Entry 6RX0 (X-ray diffraction, 1.20 A resolution); this record covers chains C and D of the 4 polymer chains in the assembly.

[Chain C (and D)]
Protein: Pteridine reductase
Organism: Trypanosoma brucei brucei
Notes: chain D of this document is another copy of the same molecule, construct and numbering; everything in this record applies to it too
UniProt: O76290 (O76290_TRYBB); numbering as in UniProt (aligned over 1-268)
Chain sequence (288 residues; each row starts with the number of its first residue; numbers below 1 keep their minus sign (Met-19 is residue -19)):
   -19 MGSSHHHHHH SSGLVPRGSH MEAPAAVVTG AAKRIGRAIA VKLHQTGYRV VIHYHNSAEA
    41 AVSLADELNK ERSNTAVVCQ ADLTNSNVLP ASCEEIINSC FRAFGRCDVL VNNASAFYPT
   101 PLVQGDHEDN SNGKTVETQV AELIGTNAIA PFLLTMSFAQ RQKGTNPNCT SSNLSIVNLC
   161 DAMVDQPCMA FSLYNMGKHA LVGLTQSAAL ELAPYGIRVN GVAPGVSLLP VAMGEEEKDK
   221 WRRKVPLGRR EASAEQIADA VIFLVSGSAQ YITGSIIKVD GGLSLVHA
Unresolved in the structure: -19 to 1, 104-113, 143-152, 206-221 (chain D: -19 to 1, 104-113, 143-152)
Construct notes: initiating methionine (-19); expression tag (-18 to 0)
Small-molecule neighbours: NADP (NAP; NADP nicotinamide-adenine-dinucleotide phosphate): Gly10, Arg14, Ile15, Gly16, His33, Tyr34, His35, Asn36, Ser37, Ala61, Asp62, Leu63, Thr64, Asn93, Ala94, Ser95, Ala96, Thr126, Leu159, Cys160, Asp161, Tyr174, Lys178, Pro204, Gly205
What the authors report for this chain:
  - binding site for the ligand KM5: Val206, Trp221

[Interface between chain C and chain D]
Pairs across the interface (57):
  Gln186(C) with Leu265(D)
  Leu190(C) with Pro226(D), hydrophobic; Gly262(D); Leu265(D); Val266(D), hydrophobic
  Ala193(C) with Pro226(D); Leu227(D)
  Arg198(C) with Leu227(D)
  Val225(C) with Tyr251(D)
  Pro226(C) with Leu190(D), hydrophobic; Ala193(D)
  Leu227(C) with Arg198(D); Gln250(D); Tyr251(D); Thr253(D)
  Arg230(C) with Gln250(D); Tyr251(D)
  Ala232(C) with Tyr251(D)
  Gln236(C) with Tyr251(D)
  Asp239(C) with Ser248(D)
  Phe243(C) with Phe243(D), hydrophobic
  Ser248(C) with Asp239(D)
  Gln250(C) with Leu227(D); Gln236(D), hydrogen bond
  Tyr251(C) with Val206(D), hydrogen bond (side chain-backbone); Val225(D); Leu227(D); Arg230(D), hydrogen bond (side chain-backbone); Glu231(D); Ala232(D), hydrogen bond (side chain-backbone); Gln236(D); Val259(D); Asp260(D); Gly261(D), hydrogen bond (backbone-backbone)
  Ile252(C) with Lys258(D)
  Thr253(C) with Asp260(D); Gly261(D); Gly262(D)
  Gly254(C) with Lys258(D), hydrogen bond (backbone-side chain); Leu265(D)
  Ser255(C) with Lys258(D), hydrogen bond (side chain-backbone)
  Ile257(C) with Ile252(D), hydrophobic; Ile257(D), hydrophobic
  Lys258(C) with Ile252(D); Gly254(D), hydrogen bond (side chain-backbone); Ser255(D), hydrogen bond (backbone-side chain)
  Val259(C) with Tyr251(D); Ile252(D), hydrophobic
  Asp260(C) with Tyr251(D)
  Gly261(C) with Tyr251(D), hydrogen bond (backbone-backbone); Thr253(D)
  Gly262(C) with Thr253(D)
  Leu265(C) with Gln186(D); Ala189(D), hydrophobic; Leu190(D); Gly254(D)
  Val266(C) with Leu190(D), hydrophobic
Also at the interface, not in a pair above, chain C (32 interface residues in all): Ala189, Pro194, Glu231, Ala240, Gly247
Also at the interface, not in a pair above, chain D (31 interface residues in all): Ala240

[Summary]
Chain C and chain D form an interface of 32 and 31 residues respectively; the contacts include 10 hydrogen
bonds. Polar pairs include Gln250(C)-Gln236(D), Tyr251(C)-Val206(D) and Tyr251(C)-Arg230(D). Ligands of chain
C: NADP. The paper reports a binding site for the ligand KM5 at Val206(C) and Trp221(C).
Chain C and chain D are both Pteridine reductase (Trypanosoma brucei brucei); the structure, Trypanosoma
brucei PTR1 (TbPTR1) in complex with inhibitor 3 (NMT-C0013), was determined by X-ray diffraction, deposited
together with 6RX5, 6RX6 and 6RXC.
